PDB entry 8SYO | electron microscopy, 2.94 A resolution | chains A and B of the 3 polymer chains in the assembly

[Chain A]
Molecule: VPS35 endosomal protein-sorting factor-like
From: Homo sapiens
UniProt: Q7Z3J2 (VP35L_HUMAN); numbering as in UniProt (aligned over 1-963)
Chain sequence (963 residues; numbered 1 to 963; the number before each row is that of its first residue):
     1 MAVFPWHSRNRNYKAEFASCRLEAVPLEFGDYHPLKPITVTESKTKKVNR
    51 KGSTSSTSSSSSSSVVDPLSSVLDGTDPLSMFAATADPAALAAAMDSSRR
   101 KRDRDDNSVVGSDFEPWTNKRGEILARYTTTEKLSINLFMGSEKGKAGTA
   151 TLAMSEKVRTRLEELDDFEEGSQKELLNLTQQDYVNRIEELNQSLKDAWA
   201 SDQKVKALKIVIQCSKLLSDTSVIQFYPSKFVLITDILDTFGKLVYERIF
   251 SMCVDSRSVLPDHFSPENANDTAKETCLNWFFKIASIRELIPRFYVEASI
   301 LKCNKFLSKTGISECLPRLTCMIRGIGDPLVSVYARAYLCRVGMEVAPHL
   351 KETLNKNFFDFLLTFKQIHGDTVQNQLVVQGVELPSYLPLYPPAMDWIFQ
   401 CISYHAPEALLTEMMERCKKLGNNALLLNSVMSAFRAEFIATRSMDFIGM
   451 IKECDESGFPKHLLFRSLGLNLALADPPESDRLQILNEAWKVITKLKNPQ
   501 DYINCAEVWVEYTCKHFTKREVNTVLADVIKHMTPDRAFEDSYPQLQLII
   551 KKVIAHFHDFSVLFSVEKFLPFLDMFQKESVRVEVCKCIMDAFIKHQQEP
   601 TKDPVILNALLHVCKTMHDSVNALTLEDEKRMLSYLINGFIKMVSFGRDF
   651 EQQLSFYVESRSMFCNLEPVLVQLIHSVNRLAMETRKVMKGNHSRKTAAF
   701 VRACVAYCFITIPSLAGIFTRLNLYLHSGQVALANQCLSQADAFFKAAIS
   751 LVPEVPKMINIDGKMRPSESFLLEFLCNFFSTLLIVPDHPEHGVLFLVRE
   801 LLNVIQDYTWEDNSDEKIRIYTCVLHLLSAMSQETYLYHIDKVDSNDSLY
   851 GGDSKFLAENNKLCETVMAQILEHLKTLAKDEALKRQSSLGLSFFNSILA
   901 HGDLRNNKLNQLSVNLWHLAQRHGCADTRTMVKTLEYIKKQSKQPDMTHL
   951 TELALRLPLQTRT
Unresolved in the structure: 1-2, 38-109, 140-174, 255-267, 925-963
Swiss-Prot annotation at these positions:
  - modified residue: Ser265 (Phosphoserine)
  - natural variant: Ala830 (A830T: In RTSC3)
Reported in the primary citation:
  - contacts within the chain: Trp6-Leu825, Arg11-Glu16 (salt bridge), Trp6-Leu828, Trp6-Ser829, Trp6-Cys864, Trp6-Met868, Trp6-Ile898, Trp6-Gly902
  - mutagenesis - W6D, S829E, G902E: abolished binding to Vacuolar protein sorting-associated protein 29 (chain B)
  - mutagenesis - W6D, S829E, G902E: unchanged binding to Vacuolar protein sorting-associated protein 26C
  - mutagenesis - W6D, S829E, G902E: abolished binding to CCC components
  - disease-associated variants - G902E: abolished binding to Vacuolar protein sorting-associated protein 29 (chain B)
  - disease-associated variants - G902E: unchanged binding to Vacuolar protein sorting-associated protein 26C
  - disease-associated variants - G902E: abolished binding to CCC components
  - disease-associated variants - G325E: abolished binding to Vacuolar protein sorting-associated protein 26C
  - disease-associated variants - G325E: unchanged binding to Vacuolar protein sorting-associated protein 29 (chain B)
  - disease-associated variants - G325E: unchanged binding to CCC components
  - mutagenesis - W6D, S829E: decreased localization
  - disease-associated variants - G902E: decreased localization
  - disease-associated variants - G325E: unchanged localization
  - mutagenesis - A703W: abolished binding to CCC complex and DENND10
  - mutagenesis - G325E, A703W: unchanged binding to Vacuolar protein sorting-associated protein 29 (chain B)
  - mutagenesis - S739W: decreased binding to CCC complex and DENND10
  - mutagenesis - G325E: abolished binding to Vacuolar protein sorting-associated protein 26C
  - mutagenesis - G325E: unchanged binding to CCC components

[Chain B]
Molecule: Vacuolar protein sorting-associated protein 29
From: Homo sapiens
UniProt: Q9UBQ0 (VPS29_HUMAN), isoform Q9UBQ0-2; numbering as in UniProt (aligned over 1-186)
Chain sequence (205 residues; row label = number of the first residue in the row):
     1 MAGHRLVLVLGDLHIPHRCNSLPAKFKKLLVPGKIQHILCTGNLCTKESY
    51 DYLKTLAGDVHIVRGDFDENLNYPEQKVVTVGQFKIGLIHGHQVIPWGDM
   101 ASLALLQRQFDVDILISGHTHKFEAFEHENKFYINPGSATGAYNALETNI
   151 IPSFVLMDIQASTVVTYVYQLIGDDVKVERIEYKKPENLYFQGGGSGGSH
   201 HHHHH
Unresolved in the structure: 1-2, 187-205
Construct notes: expression tag (187-205)
Reported in the primary citation:
  - mutagenesis - Y169A: increased binding to VPS35 and VPS26A/B
  - mutagenesis - I95S: unchanged binding to VPS35 endosomal protein-sorting factor-like (chain A)
  - mutagenesis - I95S: decreased binding to VPS35

[Chain A / chain B interface]
Pairs across the interface - 94 pairs, chain A then chain B:
  Arg11(A) with Asp99(B), salt bridge; Met100(B), hydrogen bond; Ala101(B)
  Tyr13(A) with Met100(B), hydrophobic
  Glu16(A) with Met100(B)
  Phe17(A) with Glu124(B)
  Cys20(A) with Phe126(B); Glu127(B), hydrogen bond (backbone-backbone); His128(B)
  Arg21(A) with Phe126(B)
  Leu22(A) with Ala125(B); Phe126(B); Glu127(B); Phe132(B), hydrophobic; Ile181(B), hydrophobic
  Ala24(A) with Glu179(B); Arg180(B); Ile181(B), hydrophobic
  Val25(A) with Glu179(B), hydrogen bond (backbone-side chain); Arg180(B), hydrogen bond (backbone-backbone)
  Pro26(A) with Glu179(B)
  Leu27(A) with Val178(B); Glu179(B); Arg180(B)
  Tyr32(A) with Tyr167(B)
  His33(A) with Tyr169(B); Val178(B)
  Pro34(A) with Lys34(B), hydrogen bond (backbone-side chain); Leu156(B), hydrophobic; Tyr167(B); Tyr169(B)
  Leu35(A) with Leu29(B); Leu30(B), hydrophobic; Lys34(B); Phe154(B), hydrophobic; Leu156(B), hydrophobic; Tyr169(B), hydrogen bond (backbone-side chain)
  Arg631(A) with Glu69(B), salt bridge
  Tyr635(A) with Glu48(B)
  Lys642(A) with Pro16(B); Asn20(B)
  Gln673(A) with Pro16(B); His17(B)
  His676(A) with His17(B); Phe67(B); Tyr143(B)
  Asn679(A) with Tyr143(B)
  Arg680(A) with Pro16(B); Arg18(B); Asn20(B); Tyr143(B)
  Met683(A) with Tyr143(B), hydrophobic
  Arg686(A) with Thr148(B), hydrogen bond (side chain-backbone)
  Asn723(A) with Asp66(B)
  His727(A) with Arg18(B); Phe67(B); Tyr143(B), hydrogen bond
  Gln730(A) with Ala145(B)
  Ile761(A) with Leu71(B), hydrophobic
  Asp762(A) with Asn70(B); Asn72(B)
  Arg766(A) with Leu71(B); Asn72(B)
  Phe771(A) with Arg64(B)
  Glu774(A) with Arg64(B), salt bridge
  Cys777(A) with Gln93(B); Ile95(B)
  Asn778(A) with His92(B); Trp97(B)
  Ser781(A) with Val94(B); Trp97(B), hydrogen bond
  Thr782(A) with Trp97(B)
  Leu784(A) with Pro96(B), hydrophobic
  Cys823(A) with Ile95(B), hydrophobic
  His826(A) with Ile95(B)
  Leu827(A) with Ile95(B), hydrophobic
  Ala830(A) with Pro96(B)
  Leu837(A) with Trp97(B); Gly98(B); Asp99(B)
  Tyr838(A) with Pro96(B); Trp97(B), hydrogen bond (side chain-backbone); Leu146(B), hydrophobic
  His839(A) with Leu146(B)
  Ile840(A) with Ala145(B)
  Asp841(A) with Thr148(B)
  Asn896(A) with Leu105(B); Arg108(B), hydrogen bond
  Ser897(A) with Leu105(B)
  Leu899(A) with Arg108(B)
  Ala900(A) with Ala101(B); Leu105(B), hydrophobic
  His901(A) with Asp99(B), salt bridge; Ala101(B)
Other interface residues (no listed pair), chain A (54 interface residues in all): Glu23, Leu724, Phe780
Other interface residues (no listed pair), chain B (51 interface residues in all): Leu6, Ile35, Lys122, Asn144, Glu147, Glu182
The authors on this interface:
  - residue pairs: Arg11(A)-Asp99(B) (salt bridge)
  - interface residues, chain A: His33(A), Pro34(A), Leu35(A)
  - interface residues, chain B: Leu6(B), Leu29(B), Leu30(B), Lys34(B), Ile35(B), Ile95(B), Phe154(B), Leu156(B), Tyr167(B), Tyr169(B)
  - hot spots on chain B (mutagenesis) - Y169A: decreased binding to VPS35 endosomal protein-sorting factor-like (chain A)

[In short]
Chain A and chain B form an interface of 54 and 51 residues respectively, with 11 hydrogen bonds and 4 salt
bridges. Polar contacts include Arg11(A)-Asp99(B), Arg631(A)-Glu69(B) and Glu774(A)-Arg64(B). The authors
report a salt bridge between Arg11(A) and Asp99(B). The paper reports that W6D, S829E and G902E of chain A
abolish binding to Vacuolar protein sorting-associated protein 29 (chain B); interface residues His33(A),
Pro34(A) and Leu6(B) among others; 8 substitutions were tested in all.
Here chain A is VPS35 endosomal protein-sorting factor-like and chain B is Vacuolar protein sorting-associated
protein 29, both from Homo sapiens. Entry 8SYO (Human Retriever VPS35L/VPS29/VPS26C Complex (Composite Map))
was determined by electron microscopy together with 8SYM and 8SYN from the same study.
